Entry 4Y1S (X-ray diffraction, 1.61 A resolution); this record covers chain A.

== Chain A ==
Molecule: Perforin-1
Organism: Mus musculus
Notes: fragment: C2 domain
Reference sequence: P10820 (PERF_MOUSE); residue numbers follow UniProt; this construct covers 410-535
Chain sequence (149 residues; each row starts with the number of its first residue):
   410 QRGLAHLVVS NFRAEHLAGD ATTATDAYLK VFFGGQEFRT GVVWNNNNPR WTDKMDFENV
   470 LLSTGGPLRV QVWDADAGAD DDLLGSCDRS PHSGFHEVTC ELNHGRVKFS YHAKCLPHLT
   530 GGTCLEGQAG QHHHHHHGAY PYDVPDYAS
Disordered / not traced: 428-431, 536-558
Disulfide bonds: Cys-496/Cys-509, Cys-524/Cys-533
Sequence notes: engineered mutation Ala-427 (Trp in P10820), Ala-430 (Tyr in P10820), Ala-486 (Tyr in P10820), Ala-488 (Trp in P10820); expression tag (536-558)
Metal / ion sites: Ca2+: Asp-485, Ala-488, Asp-490
What the authors report for this chain:
  - Ca2+ coordination: Asp-490
  - conformationally variable residues (order/disorder transition): Ala-427 to Thr-431
  - mutagenesis - D435N, D483N, D491N: decreased binding to Ca2+
  - mutagenesis - D429N, D435N, D483N: decreased stability in response to DPC micelles
  - mutagenesis - D490N: unchanged binding to Ca2+
  - mutagenesis - D491N: decreased binding to DPC
  - mutagenesis - D490N: unchanged binding to DPC

== Summary ==
Asp-485, Ala-488 and Asp-490 form the Ca2+ site. From the paper: D435N, D483N and D491N reduce binding to
Ca2+; Ca2+ coordination by Asp-490; 5 substitutions were tested in all.
Chain A is Perforin-1 (Mus musculus); the structure, Structural basis for Ca2+-mediated interaction of the
perforin C2 domain with lipid membranes, was determined by X-ray diffraction together with 4Y1T from the same
study.
